1AD5 - chain A; structure by X-ray diffraction, 2.60 A resolution.

[Chain A]
Name: Haematopoetic cell kinase hck
Source organism: Homo sapiens
Notes: EC 2.7.1.112; fragment: sh3-sh2-kinase-regulatory tail
UniProt: P08631 (HCK_HUMAN); aligned to UniProt positions 79-516 over residues 82-531 (the alignment contains insertions or deletions, so no single offset holds)
Amino-acid sequence (438 residues; numbered 82 to 531; 12 numbers in that range are skipped by the numbering (no residue carries them; nothing is unmodelled there); the number before each row is that of its first residue):
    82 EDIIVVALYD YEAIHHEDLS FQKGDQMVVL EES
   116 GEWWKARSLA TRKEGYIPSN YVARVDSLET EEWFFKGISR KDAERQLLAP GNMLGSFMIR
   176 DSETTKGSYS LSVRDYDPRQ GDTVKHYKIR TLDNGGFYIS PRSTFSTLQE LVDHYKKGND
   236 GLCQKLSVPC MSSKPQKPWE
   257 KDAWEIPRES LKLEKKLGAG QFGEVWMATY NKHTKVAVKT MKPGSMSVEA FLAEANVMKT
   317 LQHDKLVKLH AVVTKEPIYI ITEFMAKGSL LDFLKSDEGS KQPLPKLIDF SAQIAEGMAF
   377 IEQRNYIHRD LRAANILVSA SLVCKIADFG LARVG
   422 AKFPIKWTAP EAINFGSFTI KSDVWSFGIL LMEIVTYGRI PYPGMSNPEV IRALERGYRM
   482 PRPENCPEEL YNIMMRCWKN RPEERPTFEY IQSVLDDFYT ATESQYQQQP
Differences from the reference sequence: modified residue (527)
Modified residues: Y527 (o-phosphotyrosine; PTR)
Bound ions: Ca2+ site 1: N391, D404 (together with AMP-PNP); Ca2+ site 2: E490 (shared with 2 residues of chain B); Ca2+ site 3: E524, Y527 (shared with 1 residue of chain B)
Residues lining bound ligands: AMP-PNP (ANP; phosphoaminophosphonic acid-adenylate ester): L273, G274, G276, V281, A293, K295, V323, T338, E339, F340, M341, G344, D348, R388, A390, N391, L393, D404
Swiss-Prot annotation at these positions:
  - active site: D386 (Proton acceptor)
  - binding site (ATP): L273 to V281, K295
  - modified residue: T206 (Phosphothreonine), Y213 (Phosphotyrosine)

[In short]
Ligands of chain A: AMP-PNP. The Ca2+ site 1 is built by N391 and D404. E524 and Y527 coordinate Ca2+ site 3.
UniProt lists active-site residue D386 and 10 ATP-binding residues.
Chain A is Haematopoetic cell kinase hck (Homo sapiens); the structure, Src family kinase hck-amp-pnp complex,
was determined by X-ray diffraction (same publication as 2HCK).
